PDB entry 1T03 | X-ray diffraction, 3.10 A resolution | chains B and L of the 6 polymer chains in the assembly

# Chain B
Name: POL polyprotein
Organism: Human immunodeficiency virus 1
Notes: EC 2.7.7.49; fragment: Reverse transcriptase, p51 subunit
UniProtKB: P03366 (POL_HV1B1); residues 1-429 here correspond to UniProt positions 168-596 (UniProt number = residue number + 167)
Amino-acid sequence (437 residues; each row starts with the number of its first residue):
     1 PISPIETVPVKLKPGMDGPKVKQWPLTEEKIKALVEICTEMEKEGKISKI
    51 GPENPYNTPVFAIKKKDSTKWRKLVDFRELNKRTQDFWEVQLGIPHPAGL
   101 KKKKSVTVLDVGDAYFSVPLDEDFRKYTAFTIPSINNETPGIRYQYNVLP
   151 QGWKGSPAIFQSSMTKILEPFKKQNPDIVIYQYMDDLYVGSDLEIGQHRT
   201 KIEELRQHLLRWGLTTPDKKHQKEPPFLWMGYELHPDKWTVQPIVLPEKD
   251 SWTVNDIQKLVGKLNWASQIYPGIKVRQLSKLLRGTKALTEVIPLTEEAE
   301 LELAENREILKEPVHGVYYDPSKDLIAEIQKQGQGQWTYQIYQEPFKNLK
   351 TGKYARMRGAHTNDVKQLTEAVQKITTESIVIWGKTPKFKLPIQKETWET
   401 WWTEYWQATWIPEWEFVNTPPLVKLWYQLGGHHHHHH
Unresolved in the structure: 430-437
Construct notes: engineered mutation Ser280 (Cys447 in P03366); cloning artifact (430-431); expression tag (432-437)

# Chain L
Name: monoclonal antibody light chain
Organism: Mus musculus
Notes: fragment: Fab light chain domain; antibody fragment or engineered binder
Amino-acid sequence (211 residues; row label = number of the first residue in the row):
     1 DIQMTQTTSSLSASLGDRVTISCSASQDISSYLNWYQQKPEGTVKLLIYY
    51 TSSLHSGVPSRFSGSGSGTDYSLTISNLEPEDIATYYCQQYSKFPWTFGG
   101 GTKLEIKRADAAPTVSIFPPSSEQLTSGGASVVCFLNNFYPKDINVKWKI
   151 DGSERQNGVLNSWTDQDSKDSTYSMSSTLTLTKDEYERHNSYTCEATHKT
   201 STSPIVKSFNR
Cystine bridges: Cys23-Cys88, Cys134-Cys194

# How chain B and chain L interact
Pairs across the interface - 9 pairs, chain B then chain L:
  Lys223(B) with Phe94(L)
  Glu224(B) with Lys93(L); Phe94(L), hydrogen bond (side chain-backbone)
  Pro225(B) with Tyr32(L), hydrophobic; Tyr91(L); Ser92(L)
  Pro226(B) with Tyr32(L)
  Arg358(B) with Tyr32(L); Tyr50(L)
Also at the interface, not in a pair above, chain B (6 interface residues in all): Phe227

# In short
The chain B/chain L interface involves 6 residues from each chain, with 1 hydrogen bond. The hydrogen-bonded
pair is Glu224(B)-Phe94(L).
Chain B is POL polyprotein (Human immunodeficiency virus 1) and chain L is monoclonal antibody light chain
(Mus musculus); the structure, HIV-1 reverse transcriptase crosslinked to tenofovir terminated template-primer
(complex P), was determined by X-ray diffraction.
